4A0O - chains J and K of the 16 polymer chains in the assembly; structure by electron microscopy, 10.50 A resolution (very low resolution: no residue pairs are listed; an interface is given only as per-side residue counts).

[Chain J (and K)]
Molecule: T-complex protein 1 subunit beta
Source organism: Bos taurus
Notes: chain K of this document is another copy of the same molecule, construct and numbering; everything in this record applies to it too
UniProtKB: Q3ZBH0 (TCPB_BOVIN); residues 1-513 here correspond to UniProt positions 14-526 (UniProt number = residue number + 13)
Sequence (513 residues; numbered 1 to 513; the number before each row is that of its first residue):
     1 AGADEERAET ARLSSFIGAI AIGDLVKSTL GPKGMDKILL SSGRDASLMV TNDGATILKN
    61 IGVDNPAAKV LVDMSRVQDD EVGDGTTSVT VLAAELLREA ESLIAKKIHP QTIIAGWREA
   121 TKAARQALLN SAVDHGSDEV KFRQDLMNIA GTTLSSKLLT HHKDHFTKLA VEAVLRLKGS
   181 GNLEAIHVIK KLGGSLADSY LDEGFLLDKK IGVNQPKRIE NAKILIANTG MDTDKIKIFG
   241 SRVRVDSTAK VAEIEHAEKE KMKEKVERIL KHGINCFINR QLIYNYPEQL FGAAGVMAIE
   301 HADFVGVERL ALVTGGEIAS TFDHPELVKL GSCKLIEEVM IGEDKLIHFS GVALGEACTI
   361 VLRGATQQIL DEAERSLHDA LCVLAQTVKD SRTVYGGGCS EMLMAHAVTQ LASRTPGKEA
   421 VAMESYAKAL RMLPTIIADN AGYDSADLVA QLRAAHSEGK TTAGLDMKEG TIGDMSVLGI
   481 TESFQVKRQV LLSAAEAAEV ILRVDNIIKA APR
Unresolved in the structure: 234-256 (chain K: 233-249)
Curated features (UniProtKB/Swiss-Prot):
  - binding site (ADP): G31, G85, T86, T87, S88, S155, S156, G397, E482, K487
  - binding site (ATP): G31, G85, T86, T87, E482, K487
  - binding site (Mg(2+)): D84
  - modified residue: S47 (Phosphoserine), K141 (N6-acetyllysine), K168 (N6-acetyllysine), S247 (Phosphoserine), T248 (Phosphothreonine)
  - cross-link: K235 (Glycyl lysine isopeptide (Lys-Gly) (interchain with G-Cter in SUMO2))

[Chain J / chain K interface]
At this resolution (10 A) residue pairs are not listed: 30 residues of chain J and 27 of chain K lie at the interface.

[In short]
The interface between chain J and chain K involves 30 residues on one side and 27 on the other. Curated
annotation (UniProt) lists 10 ADP-binding residues, 6 ATP-binding residues and Mg2+-binding residue D84(J) on
chain J.
Both chains are T-complex protein 1 subunit beta (Bos taurus). Entry 4A0O (Symmetry-free cryo-EM map of TRiC
in the nucleotide-free (apo) state) was determined by electron microscopy (same publication as 4A0V, 4A0W and
4A13).
